8RD4 - chains A and X of the 6 polymer chains in the assembly; structure by electron microscopy, 3.58 A resolution.

Chain A:
Molecule: DNA-dependent protein kinase catalytic subunit
Organism: Homo sapiens
Notes: EC 2.7.11.1
UniProtKB: P78527 (PRKDC_HUMAN); residues 1-4128 here = UniProt positions 1-4128
Amino-acid sequence (4128 residues; each row starts with the number of its first residue):
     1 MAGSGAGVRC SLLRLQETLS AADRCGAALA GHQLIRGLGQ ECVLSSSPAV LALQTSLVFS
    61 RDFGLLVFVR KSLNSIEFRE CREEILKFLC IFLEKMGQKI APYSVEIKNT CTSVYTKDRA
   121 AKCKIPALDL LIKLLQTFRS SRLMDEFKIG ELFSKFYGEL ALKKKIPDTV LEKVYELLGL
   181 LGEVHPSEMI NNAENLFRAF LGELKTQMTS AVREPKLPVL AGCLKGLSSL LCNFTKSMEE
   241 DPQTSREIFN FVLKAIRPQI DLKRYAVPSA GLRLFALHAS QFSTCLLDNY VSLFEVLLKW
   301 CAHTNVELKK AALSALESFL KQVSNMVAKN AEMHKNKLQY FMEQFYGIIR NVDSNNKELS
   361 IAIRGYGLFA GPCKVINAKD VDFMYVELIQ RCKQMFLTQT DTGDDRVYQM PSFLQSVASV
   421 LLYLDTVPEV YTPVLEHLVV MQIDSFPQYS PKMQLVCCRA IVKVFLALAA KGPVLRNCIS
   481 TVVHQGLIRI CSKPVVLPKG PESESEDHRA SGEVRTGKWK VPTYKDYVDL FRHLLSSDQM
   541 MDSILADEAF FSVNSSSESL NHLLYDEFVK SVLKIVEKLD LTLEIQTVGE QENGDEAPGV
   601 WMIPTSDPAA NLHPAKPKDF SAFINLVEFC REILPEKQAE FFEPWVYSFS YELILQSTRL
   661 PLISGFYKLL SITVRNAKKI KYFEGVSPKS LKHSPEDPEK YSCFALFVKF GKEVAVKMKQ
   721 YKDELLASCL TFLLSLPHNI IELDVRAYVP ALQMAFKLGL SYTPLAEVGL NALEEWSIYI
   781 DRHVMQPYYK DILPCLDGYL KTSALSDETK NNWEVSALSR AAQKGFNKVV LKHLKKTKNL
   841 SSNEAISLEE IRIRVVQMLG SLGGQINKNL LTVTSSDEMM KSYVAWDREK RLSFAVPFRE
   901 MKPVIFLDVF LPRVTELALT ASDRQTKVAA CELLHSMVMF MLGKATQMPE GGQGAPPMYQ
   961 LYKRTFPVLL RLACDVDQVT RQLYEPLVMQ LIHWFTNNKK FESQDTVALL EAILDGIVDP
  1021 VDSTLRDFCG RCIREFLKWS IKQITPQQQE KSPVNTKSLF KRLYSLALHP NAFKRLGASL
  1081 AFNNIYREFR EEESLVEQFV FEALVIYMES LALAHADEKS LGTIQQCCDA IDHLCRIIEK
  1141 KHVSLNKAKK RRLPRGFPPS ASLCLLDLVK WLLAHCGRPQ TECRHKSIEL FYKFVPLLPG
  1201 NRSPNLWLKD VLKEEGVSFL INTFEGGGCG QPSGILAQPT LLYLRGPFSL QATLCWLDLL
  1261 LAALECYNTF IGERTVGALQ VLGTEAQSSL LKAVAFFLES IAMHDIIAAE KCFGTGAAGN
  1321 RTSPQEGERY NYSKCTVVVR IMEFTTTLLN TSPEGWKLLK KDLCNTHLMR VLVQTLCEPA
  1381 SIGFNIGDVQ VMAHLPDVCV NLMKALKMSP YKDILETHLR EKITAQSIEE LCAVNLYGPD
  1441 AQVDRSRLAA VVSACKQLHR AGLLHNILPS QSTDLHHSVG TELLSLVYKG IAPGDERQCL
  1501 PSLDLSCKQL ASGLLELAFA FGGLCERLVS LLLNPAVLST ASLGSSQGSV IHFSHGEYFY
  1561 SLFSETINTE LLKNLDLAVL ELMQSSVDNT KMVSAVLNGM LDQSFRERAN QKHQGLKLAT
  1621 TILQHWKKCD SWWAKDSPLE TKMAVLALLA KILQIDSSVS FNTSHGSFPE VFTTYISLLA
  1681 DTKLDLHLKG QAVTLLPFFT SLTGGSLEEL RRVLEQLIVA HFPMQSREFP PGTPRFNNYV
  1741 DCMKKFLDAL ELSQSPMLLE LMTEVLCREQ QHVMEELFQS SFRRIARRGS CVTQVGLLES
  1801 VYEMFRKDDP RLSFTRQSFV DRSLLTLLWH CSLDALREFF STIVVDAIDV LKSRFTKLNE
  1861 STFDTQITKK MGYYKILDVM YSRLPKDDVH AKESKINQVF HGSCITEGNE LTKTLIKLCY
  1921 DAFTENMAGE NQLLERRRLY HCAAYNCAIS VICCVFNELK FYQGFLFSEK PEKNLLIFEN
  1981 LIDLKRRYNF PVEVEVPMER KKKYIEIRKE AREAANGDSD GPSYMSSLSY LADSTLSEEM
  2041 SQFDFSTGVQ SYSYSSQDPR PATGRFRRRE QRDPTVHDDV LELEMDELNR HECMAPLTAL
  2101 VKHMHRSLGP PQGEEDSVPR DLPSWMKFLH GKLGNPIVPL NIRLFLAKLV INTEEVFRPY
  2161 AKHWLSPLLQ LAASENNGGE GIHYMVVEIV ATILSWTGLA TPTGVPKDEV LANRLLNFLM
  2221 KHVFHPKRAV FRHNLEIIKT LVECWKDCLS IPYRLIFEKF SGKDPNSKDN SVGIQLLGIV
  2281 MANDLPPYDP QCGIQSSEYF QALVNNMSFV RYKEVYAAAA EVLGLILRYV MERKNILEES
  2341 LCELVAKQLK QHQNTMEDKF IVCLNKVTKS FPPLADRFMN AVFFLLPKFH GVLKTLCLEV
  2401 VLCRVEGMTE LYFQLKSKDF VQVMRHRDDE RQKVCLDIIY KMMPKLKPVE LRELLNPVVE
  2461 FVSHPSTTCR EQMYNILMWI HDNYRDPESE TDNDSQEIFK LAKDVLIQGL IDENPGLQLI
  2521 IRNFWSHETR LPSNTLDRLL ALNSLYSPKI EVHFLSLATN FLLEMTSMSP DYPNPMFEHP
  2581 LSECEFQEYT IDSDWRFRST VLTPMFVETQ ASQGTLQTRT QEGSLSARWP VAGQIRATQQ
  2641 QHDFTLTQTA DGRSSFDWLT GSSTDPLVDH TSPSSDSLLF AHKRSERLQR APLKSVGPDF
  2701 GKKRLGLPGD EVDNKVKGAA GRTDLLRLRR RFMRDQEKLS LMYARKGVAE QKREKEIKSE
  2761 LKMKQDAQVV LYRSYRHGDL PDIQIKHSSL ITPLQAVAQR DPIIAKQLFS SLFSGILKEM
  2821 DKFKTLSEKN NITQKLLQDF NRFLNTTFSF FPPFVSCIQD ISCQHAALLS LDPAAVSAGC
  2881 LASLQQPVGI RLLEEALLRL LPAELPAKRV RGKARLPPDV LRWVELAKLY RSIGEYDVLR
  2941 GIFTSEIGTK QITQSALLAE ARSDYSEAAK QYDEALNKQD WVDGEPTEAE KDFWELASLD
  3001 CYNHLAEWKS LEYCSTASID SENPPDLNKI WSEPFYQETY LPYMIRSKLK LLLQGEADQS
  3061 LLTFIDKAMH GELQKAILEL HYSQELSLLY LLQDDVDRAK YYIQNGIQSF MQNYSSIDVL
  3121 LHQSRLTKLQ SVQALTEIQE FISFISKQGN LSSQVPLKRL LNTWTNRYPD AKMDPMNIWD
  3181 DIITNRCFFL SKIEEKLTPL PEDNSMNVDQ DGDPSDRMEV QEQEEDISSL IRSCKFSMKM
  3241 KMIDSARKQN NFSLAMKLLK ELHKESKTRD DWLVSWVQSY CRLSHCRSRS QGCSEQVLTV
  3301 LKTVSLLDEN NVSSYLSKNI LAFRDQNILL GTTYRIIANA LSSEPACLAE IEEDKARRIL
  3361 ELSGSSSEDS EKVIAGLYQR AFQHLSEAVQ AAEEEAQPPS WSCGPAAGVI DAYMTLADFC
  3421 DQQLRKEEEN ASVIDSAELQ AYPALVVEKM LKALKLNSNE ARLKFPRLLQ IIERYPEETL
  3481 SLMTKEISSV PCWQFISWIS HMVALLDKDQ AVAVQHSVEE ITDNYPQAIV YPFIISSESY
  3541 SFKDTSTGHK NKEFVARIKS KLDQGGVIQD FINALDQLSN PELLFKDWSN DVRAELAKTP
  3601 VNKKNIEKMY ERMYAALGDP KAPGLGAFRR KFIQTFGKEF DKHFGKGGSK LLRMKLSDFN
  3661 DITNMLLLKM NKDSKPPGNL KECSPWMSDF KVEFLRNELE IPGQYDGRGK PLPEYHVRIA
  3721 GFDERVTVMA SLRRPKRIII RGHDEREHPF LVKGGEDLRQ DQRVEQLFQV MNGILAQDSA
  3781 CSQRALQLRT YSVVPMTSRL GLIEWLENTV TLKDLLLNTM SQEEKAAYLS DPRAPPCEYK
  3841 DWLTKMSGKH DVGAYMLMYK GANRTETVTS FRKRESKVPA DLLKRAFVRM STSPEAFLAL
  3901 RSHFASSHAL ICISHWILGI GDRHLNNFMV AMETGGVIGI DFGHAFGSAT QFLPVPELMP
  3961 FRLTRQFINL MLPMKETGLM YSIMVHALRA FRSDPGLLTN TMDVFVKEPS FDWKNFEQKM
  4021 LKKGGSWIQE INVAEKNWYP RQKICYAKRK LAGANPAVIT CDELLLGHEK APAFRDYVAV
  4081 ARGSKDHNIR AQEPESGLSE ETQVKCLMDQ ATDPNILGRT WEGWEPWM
Unresolved in the structure: 1-6, 497-519, 544-559, 586-601, 686-699, 802-816, 836-844, 948-955, 1283-1290, 1304-1322, 1494-1501, 1542-1551, 1994-2085, 2109-2119, 2580-2779, 2900-2916, 3198-3225, 3363-3369, 3392-3405, 3430-3439
UniProt features mapped onto this chain:
  - region: Leu1503 to Leu1538 (Interaction with C1D), Glu2737 to Gln2765 (May split the end of the DNA molecule, with the two strands separating around the region), Val3728 to Arg3734 (G-loop), Gly3919 to Asn3927 (Catalytic loop), Gly3939 to Thr3964 (Activation loop)
  - site: Asp2020, Gly2021 (Cleavage)
  - modified residue: Lys117 (N6-acetyllysine), Ser511 (Phosphoserine), Ser687 (Phosphoserine), Lys828 (N6-acetyllysine), Ser841 (Phosphoserine), Ser893 (Phosphoserine), Ser1065 (Phosphoserine), Lys1209 (N6-acetyllysine), Lys1970 (N6-acetyllysine), Ser2056 (Phosphoserine), Lys2259 (N6-acetyllysine), Thr2535 (Phosphothreonine), Thr2609 (Phosphothreonine), Ser2612 (Phosphoserine), Thr2638 (Phosphothreonine), Thr2647 (Phosphothreonine), Ser2789 (Phosphoserine), Ser3205 (Phosphoserine), Lys3241 (N6-acetyllysine), Lys3260 (N6-acetyllysine) and 6 more in UniProt
  - natural variant: Lys263 (K263N: In a lung adenocarcinoma sample), Gly500 (G500S: In a metastatic melanoma sample), Arg1136 (R1136H: In a colorectal adenocarcinoma sample), Arg1447 (R1447M: In a lung squamous cell carcinoma sample), Ala1680 (A1680V: In a metastatic melanoma sample), Ser2810 (S2810N: In a metastatic melanoma sample), Gly2941 (G2941A: In a lung neuroendocrine carcinoma sample), Leu3062 (L3062R: In IMD26), Ala3574 (A3574V: In IMD26)
  - mutagenesis: Leu1510 (L1510P: Loss of interaction with C1D), Glu1516 to Leu1517 (Loss of interaction with C1D), Thr2609 (T2609A: Leads to radiation sensitivity and impaired DSB joining. Gives rise to reduced phosphorylation; when associated with A-2612), Ser2612 (S2612A: Reduced phosphorylation; when associated with A-2609), Thr2638 (T2638A: Alleviates phosphorylation, leaves a fully active enzyme with compromised cellular resistance to ionizing radiation without affecting DNA end joining; when associated with A-2647), Thr2647 (T2647A: Alleviates phosphorylation, leaves a fully active enzyme with compromised cellular resistance to ionizing radiation without affecting DNA end joining; when associated with A-2638)

Chain X:
Molecule: 100-nt DNA strand
Sequence (100 nucleotides; row label = number of the first residue in the row; numbers below 1 keep their minus sign (DC-40 is residue -40)):
   -40 CGTCTATATT CTATTGTCTC TTAGGGTTAG GGTTAGGGTT AGGGTTAGGG TTAGGGTTAG
    20 GGTTAGGGTT AACATCAGTC TCACATAGAT TAGCTCACGC
Unresolved in the structure: -40 to 18

Chain A / chain X interface:
Contacting residue pairs (8):
  Lys163(A) - DC41(X)  salt bridge to the phosphate
  Lys163(A) - DA42(X)  phosphate contact
  Arg213(A) - DC43(X)  salt bridge to the phosphate
  Arg264(A) - DG52(X)  salt bridge to the phosphate
  Arg264(A) - DC53(X)  hydrogen bond to the phosphate
  Tyr265(A) - DC53(X)  hydrogen bond to the phosphate
  Tyr265(A) - DT54(X)  phosphate contact
  Asn305(A) - DC53(X)  hydrogen bond to the phosphate
Interface residues without a listed pair, chain A (7 interface residues in all): Lys124, Lys263
Interface residues without a listed pair, chain X (7 interface residues in all): DT50

Summary:
The chain A/chain X interface involves 7 residues from each chain; the contacts include 3 hydrogen bonds and 3
salt bridges. Polar pairs include Arg264(A)-DC53(X), Tyr265(A)-DC53(X) and Asn305(A)-DC53(X). From UniProt: 7
mutagenesis sites on chain A.
Here chain A is DNA-dependent protein kinase catalytic subunit (Homo sapiens) and chain X is a 100-nt DNA
strand. Entry 8RD4 (Telomeric RAP1:DNA-PK complex) was determined by electron microscopy.
